PDB entry 6Y9V | electron microscopy, 6.90 A resolution (low resolution: residue-level contacts below are approximate; hydrogen-bond / salt-bridge calls are withheld) | chains Y and e of the 13 polymer chains in the assembly

# Chain Y (and e)
Molecule: Gag-Pol polyprotein
Source organism: Human immunodeficiency virus 1
Notes: EC 3.4.23.16, 2.7.7.49, 2.7.7.7, 3.1.26.13, 3.1.13.2, 2.7.7.-, 3.1.-.-; chain e of this document is another copy of the same molecule, construct and numbering; everything in this record applies to it too
UniProt: P0C6F2 (POL_HV1LW); residues 1-220 here correspond to UniProt positions 133-352 (UniProt number = residue number + 132)
Chain sequence (220 residues; each row starts with the number of its first residue):
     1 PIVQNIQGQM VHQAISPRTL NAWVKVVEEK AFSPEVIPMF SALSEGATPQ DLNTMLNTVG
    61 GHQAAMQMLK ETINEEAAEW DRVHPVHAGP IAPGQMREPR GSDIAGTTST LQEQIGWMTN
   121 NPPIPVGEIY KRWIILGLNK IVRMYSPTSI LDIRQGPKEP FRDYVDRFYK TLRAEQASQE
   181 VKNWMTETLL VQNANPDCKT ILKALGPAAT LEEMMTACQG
Not modelled in the structure: 147-220 (chain e: fully traced)
Curated features (UniProtKB/Swiss-Prot):
  - region: Asn57 to Gln95 (Interaction with human PPIA/CYPA and NUP153)
  - site: Gly89, Pro90 (Cis/trans isomerization of proline peptide bond)

# Interface between chain Y and chain e
Residue-residue contacts (14; chain Y residue first):
  Arg18(Y) - Arg18(e)
  Leu20(Y) - Ala42(e)
  Asn57(Y) - Arg173(e)
  Gln63(Y) - Asp166(e)
  Gln63(Y) - Tyr169(e)
  Gln63(Y) - Arg173(e)
  Ala64(Y) - Asp166(e)
  Ala64(Y) - Leu211(e)
  Ala64(Y) - Met215(e)
  Gln67(Y) - Leu211(e)
  Met68(Y) - Glu212(e)
  Glu71(Y) - Glu212(e)
  Met144(Y) - Gln219(e)
  Tyr145(Y) - Arg162(e)
Also at the interface, not in a pair above, chain Y (19 interface residues in all): Asn5, Ala14, Pro17, Val24, Thr54, Thr58, Val59, Gly60, His62
Also at the interface, not in a pair above, chain e (19 interface residues in all): Gln7, Lys30, Glu35, Pro38, Met39, Leu43, Glu45, Val165, Lys170

# In short
Chain Y and chain e each contribute 19 residues to their interface.
Both chains are Gag-Pol polyprotein (Human immunodeficiency virus 1). Entry 6Y9V (Structure of the native
full-length HIV-1 capsid protein in complex with Cyclophilin A from helical assembly ...) was determined by
electron microscopy, deposited together with 6Y9W, 6Y9X, 6Y9Y, 6Y9Z and 6ZDJ.
